Entry 4KAQ (X-ray diffraction, 2.48 A resolution); this record covers chains L and H.

# Chain L
Name: Rituximab light chain
From: Homo sapiens, Mus musculus
Amino-acid sequence (213 residues; each row starts with the number of its first residue):
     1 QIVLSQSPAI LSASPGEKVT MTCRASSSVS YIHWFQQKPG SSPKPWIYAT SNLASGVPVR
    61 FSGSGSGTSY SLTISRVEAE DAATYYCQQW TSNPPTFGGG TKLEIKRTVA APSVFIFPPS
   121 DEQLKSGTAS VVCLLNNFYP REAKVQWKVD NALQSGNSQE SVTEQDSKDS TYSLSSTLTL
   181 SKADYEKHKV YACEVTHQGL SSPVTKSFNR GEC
Unresolved in the structure: 1-2
Disulfides: C23-C87, C133-C193

# Chain H
Name: Rituximab heavy chain
From: Homo sapiens, Mus musculus
Amino-acid sequence (224 residues; each row starts with the number of its first residue):
     1 EVQLQQPGAE LVKPGASVKM SCKASGYTFT SYNMHWVKQT PGRGLEWIGA IYPGNGDTSY
    61 NQKFKGKATL TADKSSSTAY MQLSSLTSED SAVYYCARST YYGGDWYFNV WGAGTTVTVS
   121 AASTKGPSVF PLAPSSKSTS GGTAALGCLV KDYFPEPVTV SWNSGALTSG VHTFPAVLQS
   181 SGLYSLSSVV TVPSSSLGTQ TYICNVNHKP SNTKVDKKVE PKSC
Unresolved in the structure: 222-224
Disulfides: C22-C96, C148-C204
Modified residues: E1 (pyroglutamic acid; PCA)

# How chain L and chain H interact
Residue-residue contacts (77; chain L residue first):
  Y31(L) - G103(H)  hydrogen bond (side chain-backbone)
  Y31(L) - D105(H)
  H33(L) - D105(H)  salt bridge
  H33(L) - W106(H)  hydrogen bond (side chain-backbone)
  H33(L) - Y107(H)
  F35(L) - F108(H)
  F35(L) - W111(H)
  Q37(L) - Q39(H)  hydrogen bond
  Q37(L) - Y95(H)  hydrogen bond
  S41(L) - Y95(H)
  S42(L) - Y95(H)
  S42(L) - W111(H)
  S42(L) - G112(H)  hydrogen bond (side chain-backbone)
  S42(L) - A113(H)
  P43(L) - Y95(H)
  P43(L) - W111(H)
  P45(L) - F108(H)
  P45(L) - N109(H)
  Y48(L) - Y102(H)  hydrophobic
  Y48(L) - Y107(H)  hydrophobic
  A49(L) - Y102(H)  hydrophobic
  N52(L) - Y102(H)
  Y86(L) - Q39(H)
  Y86(L) - L45(H)  hydrophobic
  Q88(L) - W106(H)
  Q88(L) - Y107(H)
  Q88(L) - F108(H)
  W90(L) - H35(H)
  W90(L) - D105(H)
  W90(L) - W106(H)
  W90(L) - F108(H)  hydrophobic
  P94(L) - W47(H)  hydrophobic
  P94(L) - N61(H)
  P95(L) - W47(H)  hydrophobic
  F97(L) - L45(H)
  F97(L) - F108(H)  hydrophobic
  F115(L) - K137(H)
  F115(L) - S138(H)
  F115(L) - T139(H)
  F115(L) - S140(H)
  F115(L) - A145(H)  hydrophobic
  I116(L) - K137(H)  hydrogen bond (backbone-backbone)
  F117(L) - L132(H)
  F117(L) - A133(H)
  F117(L) - S138(H)
  F117(L) - A145(H)
  S120(L) - F130(H)
  S120(L) - P131(H)
  E122(L) - V129(H)
  E122(L) - F130(H)
  E122(L) - K217(H)  salt bridge
  Q123(L) - F130(H)
  S130(L) - L149(H)
  S130(L) - K151(H)
  V132(L) - L132(H)  hydrophobic
  L134(L) - F174(H)  hydrophobic
  L134(L) - V189(H)  hydrophobic
  N136(L) - H172(H)
  N136(L) - T191(H)
  N137(L) - H172(H)  hydrogen bond
  Q159(L) - L178(H)  hydrogen bond (side chain-backbone)
  Q159(L) - Q179(H)
  E160(L) - V177(H)
  S161(L) - F174(H)
  S161(L) - P175(H)  hydrogen bond (side chain-backbone)
  S161(L) - V177(H)
  V162(L) - P175(H)
  T163(L) - F174(H)
  S173(L) - H172(H)  hydrogen bond
  S173(L) - F174(H)
  L174(L) - F174(H)
  S175(L) - F174(H)
  S175(L) - S187(H)  hydrogen bond
  T179(L) - K151(H)
  S207(L) - K137(H)
  F208(L) - K137(H)
  N209(L) - K137(H)
Also at the interface, not in a pair above, chain L (45 interface residues in all): T91, S113, S126, D166, K206
Also at the interface, not in a pair above, chain H (42 interface residues in all): V37, E46, S99, L146

# Overview
Chain L and chain H form an interface of 45 and 42 residues respectively, with 11 hydrogen bonds and 2 salt
bridges. Polar contacts include H33(L)-D105(H), E122(L)-K217(H) and Y31(L)-G103(H).
Here chain L is Rituximab light chain and chain H is Rituximab heavy chain, both from Homo sapiens, Mus
musculus. Entry 4KAQ (Structure of rituximab Fab) was determined by X-ray diffraction.
